8HK3 - chains B and G of the 5 polymer chains in the assembly; structure by electron microscopy, 3.20 A resolution.

[Chain B]
Protein: Guanine nucleotide-binding protein G(I)/G(S)/G(T) subunit beta-1
Organism: Rattus norvegicus
Reference sequence: P54311 (GBB1_RAT); numbering as in UniProt (aligned over 2-340)
Amino-acid sequence (345 residues; numbered -4 to 340; the number before each row is that of its first residue; numbers below 1 keep their minus sign (Met-4 is residue -4)):
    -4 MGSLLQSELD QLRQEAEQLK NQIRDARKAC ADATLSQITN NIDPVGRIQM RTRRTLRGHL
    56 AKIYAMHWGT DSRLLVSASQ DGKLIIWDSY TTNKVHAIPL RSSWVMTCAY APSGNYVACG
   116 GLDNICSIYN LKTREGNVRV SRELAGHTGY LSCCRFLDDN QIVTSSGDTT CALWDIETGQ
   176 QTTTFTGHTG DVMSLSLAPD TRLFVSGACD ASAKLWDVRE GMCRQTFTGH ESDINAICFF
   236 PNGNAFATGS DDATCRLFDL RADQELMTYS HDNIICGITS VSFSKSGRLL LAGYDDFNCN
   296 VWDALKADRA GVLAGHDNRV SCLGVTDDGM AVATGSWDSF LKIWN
Not modelled in the structure: -4 to 1
Construct notes: cloning artifact (-4 to 1)
Curated features (UniProtKB/Swiss-Prot):
  - modified residue: Ser2 (N-acetylserine), His266 (Phosphohistidine)

[Chain G]
Protein: Guanine nucleotide-binding protein G(I)/G(S)/G(O) subunit gamma-2
Organism: Bos taurus
Reference sequence: P63212 (GBG2_BOVIN); residue numbers follow UniProt; this construct covers 2-68
Amino-acid sequence (67 residues; numbered 2 to 68; the number before each row is that of its first residue):
     2 ASNNTASIAQ ARKLVEQLKM EANIDRIKVS KAAADLMAYC EAHAKEDPLL TPVPASENPF
    62 REKKFFC
Not modelled in the structure: 2-7, 64-68
Curated features (UniProtKB/Swiss-Prot):
  - modified residue: Ala2 (N-acetylalanine), Cys68 (Cysteine methyl ester)
  - lipidation: Cys68 (S-geranylgeranyl cysteine)

[Interface between chain B and chain G]
Pairs across the interface - 72 pairs, chain B then chain G:
  Ser2(B) with Arg13(G)
  Leu7(B) with Ala12(G), hydrophobic; Arg13(G); Val16(G)
  Arg8(B) with Gln11(G)
  Ala11(B) with Leu19(G)
  Leu14(B) with Val16(G); Leu19(G), hydrophobic; Lys20(G)
  Lys15(B) with Leu19(G)
  Ile18(B) with Leu19(G), hydrophobic; Glu22(G); Ala23(G), hydrophobic; Arg27(G)
  Ala21(B) with Arg27(G)
  Arg22(B) with Arg27(G)
  Cys25(B) with Ile28(G), hydrogen bond (side chain-backbone); Val30(G)
  Ala26(B) with Val30(G), hydrophobic
  Asp27(B) with Lys29(G)
  Ala28(B) with Val30(G)
  Leu30(B) with Ala34(G), hydrophobic
  Ile33(B) with Met38(G), hydrophobic
  Thr34(B) with Met38(G)
  Ile37(B) with Met38(G), hydrophobic
  Val40(B) with Leu51(G), hydrophobic
  Arg48(B) with Phe61(G)
  Arg49(B) with Pro60(G); Phe61(G), hydrogen bond (side chain-backbone)
  Ser84(B) with Phe61(G)
  Tyr85(B) with Pro60(G), hydrophobic
  Met217(B) with Met21(G), hydrophobic
  Cys218(B) with Gln18(G)
  Arg219(B) with Glu22(G); Ile25(G)
  Gln220(B) with Glu22(G); Ile25(G)
  Thr221(B) with Glu22(G)
  Phe235(B) with Leu37(G), hydrophobic; Tyr40(G), hydrophobic; Cys41(G), hydrophobic
  Pro236(B) with Tyr40(G)
  Asn237(B) with Tyr40(G)
  Asp254(B) with Ala33(G)
  Arg256(B) with Arg27(G); Ile28(G), hydrogen bond (backbone-backbone); Ala33(G); Asp36(G), salt bridge
  Ala257(B) with Ile28(G)
  Asp258(B) with Glu22(G); Arg27(G), salt bridge
  Gln259(B) with Val30(G)
  Leu261(B) with Leu37(G), hydrophobic
  Ser279(B) with Asp48(G), hydrogen bond
  Lys280(B) with Glu47(G)
  Ser281(B) with Tyr40(G); Cys41(G); His44(G); Asp48(G), hydrogen bond
  Leu300(B) with Met38(G), hydrophobic; Cys41(G), hydrophobic
  Asp323(B) with Pro49(G)
  Gly324(B) with Pro49(G); Leu50(G)
  Met325(B) with Pro49(G), hydrophobic; Glu58(G); Pro60(G)
  Ala326(B) with Phe61(G), hydrophobic
  Ile338(B) with Phe61(G), hydrophobic
  Asn340(B) with Leu50(G); Asn59(G); Phe61(G)
Other interface residues (no listed pair), chain B (57 interface residues in all): Leu4, Glu10, Ile43, Met45, Gly182, Ala240, Gly282, Arg283, Leu284, Val320, Trp339
Other interface residues (no listed pair), chain G (36 interface residues in all): Ser8, Leu15, Asp26, Lys32

[Summary]
57 residues of chain B and 36 residues of chain G are in contact, with 5 hydrogen bonds and 2 salt bridges.
Among the polar pairs are Arg256(B)-Asp36(G), Asp258(B)-Arg27(G) and Cys25(B)-Ile28(G).
Chain B is Guanine nucleotide-binding protein G(I)/G(S)/G(T) subunit beta-1 (Rattus norvegicus) and chain G is
Guanine nucleotide-binding protein G(I)/G(S)/G(O) subunit gamma-2 (Bos taurus); the structure, C3aR-Gi-apo
protein complex, was determined by electron microscopy, deposited together with 8HK2 and 8HK5.
